Entry 8K9M (electron microscopy, 6.80 A resolution (low resolution: residue-level contacts below are approximate; hydrogen-bond / salt-bridge calls are withheld)); this record covers chains C and F of the 7 polymer chains in the assembly.

== Chain C ==
Molecule: Spike glycoprotein
Source organism: Severe acute respiratory syndrome coronavirus 2
UniProt: P0DTC2 (SPIKE_SARS2); numbering as in UniProt (aligned over 1-1208)
Sequence (1261 residues; numbered 1 to 1261; the number before each row is that of its first residue):
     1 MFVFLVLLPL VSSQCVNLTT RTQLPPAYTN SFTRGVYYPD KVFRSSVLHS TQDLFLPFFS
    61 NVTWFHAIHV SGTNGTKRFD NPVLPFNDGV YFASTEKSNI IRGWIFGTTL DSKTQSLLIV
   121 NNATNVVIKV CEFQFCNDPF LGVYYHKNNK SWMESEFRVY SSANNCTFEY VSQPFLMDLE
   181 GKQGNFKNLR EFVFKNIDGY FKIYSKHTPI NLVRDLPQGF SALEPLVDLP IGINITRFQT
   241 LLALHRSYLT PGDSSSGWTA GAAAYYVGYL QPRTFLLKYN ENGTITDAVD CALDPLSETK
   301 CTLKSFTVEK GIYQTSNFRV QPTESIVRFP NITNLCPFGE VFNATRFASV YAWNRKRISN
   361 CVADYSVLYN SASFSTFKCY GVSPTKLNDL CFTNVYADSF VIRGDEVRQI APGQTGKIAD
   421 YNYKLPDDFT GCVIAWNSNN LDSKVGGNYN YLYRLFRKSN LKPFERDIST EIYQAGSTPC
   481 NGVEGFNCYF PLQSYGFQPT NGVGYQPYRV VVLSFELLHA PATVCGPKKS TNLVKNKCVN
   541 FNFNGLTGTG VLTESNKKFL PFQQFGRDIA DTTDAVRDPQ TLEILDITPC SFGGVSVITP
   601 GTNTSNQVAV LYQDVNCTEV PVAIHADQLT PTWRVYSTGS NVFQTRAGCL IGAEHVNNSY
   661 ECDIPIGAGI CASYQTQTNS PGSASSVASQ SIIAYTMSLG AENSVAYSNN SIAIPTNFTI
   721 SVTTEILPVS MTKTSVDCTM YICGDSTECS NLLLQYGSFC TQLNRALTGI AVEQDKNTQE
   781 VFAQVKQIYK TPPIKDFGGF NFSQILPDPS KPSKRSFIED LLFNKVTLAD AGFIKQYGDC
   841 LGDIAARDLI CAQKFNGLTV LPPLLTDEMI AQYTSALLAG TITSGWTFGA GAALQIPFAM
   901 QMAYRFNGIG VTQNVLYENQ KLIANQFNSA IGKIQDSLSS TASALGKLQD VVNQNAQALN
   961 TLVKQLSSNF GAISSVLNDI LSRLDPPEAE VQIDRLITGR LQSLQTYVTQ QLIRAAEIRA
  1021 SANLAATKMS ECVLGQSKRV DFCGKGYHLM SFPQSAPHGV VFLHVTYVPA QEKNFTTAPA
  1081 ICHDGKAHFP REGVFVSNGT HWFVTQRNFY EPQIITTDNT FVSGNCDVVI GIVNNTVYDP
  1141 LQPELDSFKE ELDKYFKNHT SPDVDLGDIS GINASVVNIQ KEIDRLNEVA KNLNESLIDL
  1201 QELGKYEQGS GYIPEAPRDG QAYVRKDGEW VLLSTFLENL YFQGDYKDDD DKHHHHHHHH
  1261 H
Not modelled in the structure: 1-15, 70-76, 248-254, 621-640, 677-688, 828-848, 1148-1261
Cystine bridges: C131-C166, C291-C301, C336-C361, C379-C432, C391-C525, C480-C488, C538-C590, C617-C649, C662-C671, C738-C760, C743-C749, C1032-C1043, C1082-C1126
Construct notes: engineered mutation G682 (Arg in P0DTC2), S683 (Arg in P0DTC2), S685 (Arg in P0DTC2), P986 (Lys in P0DTC2), P987 (Val in P0DTC2); expression tag (1209-1261)
Curated features (UniProtKB/Swiss-Prot):
  - region: N280 to C301 (Putative superantigen), R403 to D405 (Integrin-binding motif), N448 to F456 (Immunodominant HLA epitope recognized by the CD8+), P681, A684 (Putative superantigen), S816 to Y837 (Fusion peptide 1), K835 to F855 (Fusion peptide 2), D1163 to E1202 (Heptad repeat 2)
  - site: R815, S816 (Cleavage)
  - glycosylation: N17 (N-linked (GlcNAc...) (complex) asparagine), N61 (N-linked (GlcNAc...) (hybrid) asparagine), N74 (N-linked (GlcNAc...) (complex) asparagine), N122 (N-linked (GlcNAc...) (hybrid) asparagine), N149 (N-linked (GlcNAc...) (complex) asparagine), N165 (N-linked (GlcNAc...) (complex) asparagine), N234 (N-linked (GlcNAc...) (high mannose) asparagine), N282 (N-linked (GlcNAc...) (complex) asparagine), T323 (O-linked (GalNAc) threonine), S325 (O-linked (HexNAc...) serine), N331 (N-linked (GlcNAc...) (complex) asparagine), N343 (N-linked (GlcNAc...) (complex) asparagine), N603 (N-linked (GlcNAc...) (hybrid) asparagine), N616 (N-linked (GlcNAc...) (complex) asparagine), N657 (N-linked (GlcNAc...) (complex) asparagine), T676 (O-linked (GlcNAc...) threonine), T678 (O-linked (GlcNAc...) threonine), N709 (N-linked (GlcNAc...) (high mannose) asparagine), N717 (N-linked (GlcNAc...) (hybrid) asparagine), N801 (N-linked (GlcNAc...) (hybrid) asparagine) and 6 more in UniProt
  - natural variant: L5 (L5F: In strain: Iota/B.1.526), S13 (S13I: In strain: Epsilon/B.1.427/B.1.429), L18 (L18F: In strain: Beta/B.1.351, Gamma/P.1 and 1 more), T19 (T19I: In strain: Omicron/BQ.1.1, Omicron/XBB.1.5 and 1 more; T19R: In strain: Delta/B.1.617.2, Omicron/BA.2 and 4 more), T20 (T20N: In strain: Gamma/P.1), L24 to A27 (sequence variant, change not given here; In strain: Omicron/BA.2, Omicron/BA.2.12.1 and 6 more), P26 (P26S: In strain: Gamma/P.1), Q52 (Q52H: In strain: Omicron/EG.5.1), A67 (A67V: In strain: Eta/B.1.525, Omicron/BA.1), H69 to V70 (deletion: In strain: Alpha/B.1.1.7, Eta/B.1.525 and 5 more), G75 (G75V: In strain: Lambda/C.37), T76 (T76I: In strain: Lambda/C.37), 82 further natural variant entries in UniProt
  - mutagenesis: H69 to V70 (Increased incorporation of cleaved spike into virions), N121 (N121Q: Partial loss of biliverdin affinity), R190 (R190K: Partial loss of biliverdin affinity), N234 (N234Q: Increased resistance to neutralizing antibodies), N331 (N331Q: Reduced viral infectivity), N343 (N343Q: Reduced viral infectivity), L452 (L452R: Increased resistance to neutralizing antibodies. Decreases HLA binding to NF9 epitope. Increased binding affinity to human ACE2), Y453 (Y453F: Decreased HLA binding to NF9 epitope. Increased binding affinity to human ACE2), A475 (A475V: Increased resistance to neutralizing antibodies), V483 (V483A: Increased resistance to neutralizing antibodies), E484 (E484D: Increased replication in human TMEM106B overexpressing cells), F490 (F490L: Increased resistance to neutralizing antibodies and human covalescent sera neutralization), 12 further mutagenesis entries in UniProt

== Chain F ==
Molecule: Light chain of S2H5 Fab
Source organism: Mus musculus
Notes: antibody fragment or engineered binder
Sequence (219 residues; numbered 1 to 219; the number before each row is that of its first residue):
     1 DVLMTQTPLS LPVSLGDQAS ISCRSSQSIV HSNGNTYLEW YLQKPGQSPK LLIYKVSNRF
    61 SGVPDRFSGS GSGTDFTLKI SRVEAEDLGV YYCFQGSHVP RTFGGGTKLE IKRADAAPTV
   121 SIFPPSSEQL TSGGASVVCF LNNFYPKDIN VKWKIDGSER QNGVLNSWTD QDSKDSTYSM
   181 SSTLTLTKDE YERHNSYTCE ATHKTSTSPI VKSFNRNEC
Cystine bridges: C23-C93, C139-C199

== Interface between chain C and chain F ==
Contacting residue pairs (17):
  Y145(C) with H31(F); Y37(F); S97(F); H98(F)
  K147(C) with H31(F); N33(F); N35(F); Y37(F); K55(F)
  N148(C) with S28(F); V30(F); H31(F)
  N149(C) with S28(F); S97(F)
  S151(C) with H98(F)
  E154(C) with H98(F)
  S155(C) with H98(F)
Interface residues without a listed pair, chain C (8 interface residues in all): M153
Interface residues without a listed pair, chain F (10 interface residues in all): I29

== In short ==
The interface between chain C and chain F involves 8 residues on one side and 10 on the other. UniProt lists
24 mutagenesis sites on chain C.
Here chain C is Spike glycoprotein (Severe acute respiratory syndrome coronavirus 2) and chain F is Light
chain of S2H5 Fab (Mus musculus). Entry 8K9M (SARS-CoV-2 spike protein in complex with two S2H5 Fabs on NTD-1
and NTD-3) was determined by electron microscopy together with 8K9B and 8K9J from the same study.
